Entry 7RYO (X-ray diffraction, 3.00 A resolution); this record covers chains A and C of the 4 polymer chains in the assembly.

== Chain A ==
Name: T-cell surface glycoprotein CD1a
Organism: Homo sapiens
UniProt: P06126 (CD1A_HUMAN); residues 1-278 here correspond to UniProt positions 18-295 (UniProt number = residue number + 17)
Chain sequence (286 residues; row label = number of the first residue in the row; numbers below 1 keep their minus sign (Asp-1 is residue -1)):
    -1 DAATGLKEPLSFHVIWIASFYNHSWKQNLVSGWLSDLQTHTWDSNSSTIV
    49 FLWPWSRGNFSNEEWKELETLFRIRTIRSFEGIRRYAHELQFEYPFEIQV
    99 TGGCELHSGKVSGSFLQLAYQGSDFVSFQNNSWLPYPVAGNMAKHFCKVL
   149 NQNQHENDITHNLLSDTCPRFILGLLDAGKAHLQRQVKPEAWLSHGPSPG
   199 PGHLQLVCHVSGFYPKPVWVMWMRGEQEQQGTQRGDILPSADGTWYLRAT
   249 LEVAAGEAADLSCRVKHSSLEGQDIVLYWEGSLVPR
Not modelled in the structure: -1 to 6, 284
Differences from the reference sequence: expression tag (-1 to 0, 279-284); conflict Thr2 (Asp19 in P06126); variant Ile13 (Thr30 in P06126), Trp51 (Cys68 in P06126)
Disulfides: Cys102-Cys166, Cys206-Cys261
Ligand contacts: dideoxymycobactin-838 (WGR): Phe10, Val12, Trp14, Val28, Ser29, Gly30, His38, Thr39, Trp40, Ile47, Trp63, Leu66, Phe70, Arg73, Arg76, Ser77, Ile81, Tyr84, Phe90, Ile96, Val98, Gly100, Gly101, Leu114, Leu116, Tyr118, Phe123, Trp131, Phe144, Val147, Leu148, Asn151, Glu154, Asn155, Leu161, Leu162, Thr165, Cys166, Phe169
Curated features (UniProtKB/Swiss-Prot):
  - binding site (a D-galactosylceramide): Arg73 to Ser77, Glu154, Thr158
  - glycosylation (N-linked (GlcNAc...) asparagine): Asn20, Asn43, Asn57, Asn128
From the paper describing this entry:
  - conformationally variable residues (side-chain flip): Phe144
  - mutagenesis - Y19A/H21A/W23A: decreased binding to CO3 gammadelta TCR
  - mutagenesis - E62A/E65A/I72A (40 uM or higher), E62A/E65A/T165A/R168A (40 uM or higher), I157A/T165A/R168A (40 uM or higher): unchanged binding to both gammadelta TCRs

== Chain C ==
Name: T cell receptor gamma variable 4, T cell receptor beta constant 1
Organism: Homo sapiens
UniProt: chimeric construct of A0A0C4DH28, P01850: residues 3-102 from A0A0C4DH28 (TRGV4_HUMAN) positions 19-118 (UniProt number = residue number + 16); residues 120-248 from P01850 positions 1-129 (UniProt number = residue number - 119)
Chain sequence (248 residues; each row starts with the number of its first residue):
     1 MASSNLEGRTKSVIRQTGSSAEITCDLAEGSTGYIHWYLHQEGKAPQRLL
    51 YYDSYTSSVVLESGISPGKYDTYGSTRKNLRMILRNLIENDSGVYYCATW
   101 DGDYYKKLFGSGTTLVVTEDLKNVFPPEVAVFEPSEAEISHTQKATLVCL
   151 ATGFYPDHVELSWWVNGKEVHSGVCTDPQPLKEQPALNDSRYALSSRLRV
   201 SATFWQNPRNHFRCQVQFYGLSENDEWTQDRAKPVTQIVSAEAWGRAD
Not modelled in the structure: 1-10
Differences from the reference sequence: initiating methionine (1); expression tag (2); linker (103-119); conflict Lys122 (Asn3 in P01850), Asn123 (Lys4 in P01850), Tyr155 (Phe36 in P01850); engineered mutation Cys175 (Ser56 in P01850), Ala193 (Cys74 in P01850)
Disulfides: Cys25-Cys97, Cys149-Cys214
Curated features (UniProtKB/Swiss-Prot):
  - glycosylation (N-linked (GlcNAc...) asparagine): Asn90, Asn188

== Interface between chain A and chain C ==
Pairs across the interface - 12 pairs, chain A then chain C:
  His21(A) - Arg48(C)
  His21(A) - Tyr51(C)  hydrogen bond (backbone-side chain)
  His21(A) - Leu61(C)
  His21(A) - Glu62(C)
  Ser22(A) - Tyr34(C)
  Ser22(A) - Tyr51(C)
  Trp23(A) - Tyr104(C)
  Arg82(A) - Val60(C)
  His86(A) - Leu61(C)
  His86(A) - Glu62(C)  hydrogen bond (side chain-backbone)
  His86(A) - Ser63(C)  hydrogen bond (side chain-backbone)
  His86(A) - Ile65(C)
Other interface residues (no listed pair), chain A (6 interface residues in all): Lys24
Other interface residues (no listed pair), chain C (11 interface residues in all): His36, Val59
The authors on this interface:
  - pairs named by the authors: Trp23(A)-Tyr104(C)
  - interface residues, chain A: His86(A)

== In short ==
6 residues of chain A face 11 of chain C across their interface, with 3 hydrogen bonds. Among the polar pairs
are His21(A)-Tyr51(C), His86(A)-Glu62(C) and His86(A)-Ser63(C). The paper describes a contact between Trp23(A)
and Tyr104(C). From the paper: Y19A/H21A/W23A of chain A reduce binding to CO3 gammadelta TCR; the interface
residue His86(A); 4 substitutions were tested in all.
Chain A is T-cell surface glycoprotein CD1a and chain C is T cell receptor gamma variable 4, T cell receptor
beta constant 1, both from Homo sapiens; the structure, CD1a-dideoxymycobactin-gdTCR complex, was determined
by X-ray diffraction together with 7RYL, 7RYM and 7RYN from the same study.
